Entry 8Z4J (electron microscopy, 2.97 A resolution); this record covers chains J and M of the 13 polymer chains in the assembly.

[Chain J]
Molecule: Protein structure
Amino-acid sequence (200 residues; each row starts with the number of its first residue):
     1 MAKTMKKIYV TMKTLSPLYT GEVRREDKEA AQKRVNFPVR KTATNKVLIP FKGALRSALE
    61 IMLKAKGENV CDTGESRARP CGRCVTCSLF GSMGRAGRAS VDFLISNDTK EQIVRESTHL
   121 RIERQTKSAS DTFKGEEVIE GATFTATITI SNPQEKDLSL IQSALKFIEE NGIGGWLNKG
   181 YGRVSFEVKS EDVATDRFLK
Unresolved in the structure: 1-2
Metal / ion sites: Zn2+: Cys71, Cys81, Cys84, Cys87

[Chain M]
Molecule: 60-nt RNA strand
Sequence (60 nucleotides; row label = number of the first residue in the row; note: 1 number in that range is skipped by the numbering (no residue carries it; nothing is unmodelled there); numbers below 1 keep their minus sign (G-10 is residue -10)):
   -10 GGUUAAAACU
     1 CUUCUCAUGC UGGAUUCGAA AUUAGGUGCG CUUCGCGUUU AAGUCCCAUA
Unresolved in the structure: -10, 30-50

[How chain J and chain M interact]
Contacting residue pairs - 56 pairs, chain J then chain M:
  Tyr19(J) - A19(M)  phosphate contact
  Thr20(J) - A19(M)  hydrogen bond to the phosphate
  Gly21(J) - G18(M)  sugar contact
  Gly21(J) - A19(M)  hydrogen bond to the phosphate
  Glu22(J) - G18(M)  base contact
  Val23(J) - G18(M)  sugar contact
  Lys28(J) - G18(M)  hydrogen bond to the base
  Phe37(J) - A21(M)  base contact
  Phe37(J) - U22(M)  base contact
  Arg40(J) - G18(M)  salt bridge to the phosphate
  Pro50(J) - C17(M)  phosphate contact
  Pro50(J) - G18(M)  phosphate contact
  Lys52(J) - U15(M)  salt bridge to the phosphate
  Lys52(J) - U16(M)  salt bridge to the phosphate
  Gly53(J) - C17(M)  sugar contact
  Ala54(J) - C17(M)  base contact
  Arg56(J) - U15(M)  hydrogen bond to the phosphate
  Arg56(J) - U16(M)  salt bridge to the phosphate
  Ser57(J) - C17(M)  hydrogen bond to the base
  Thr73(J) - U16(M)  sugar contact
  Pro80(J) - U15(M)  sugar contact
  Phe90(J) - U15(M)  phosphate contact
  Phe90(J) - U16(M)  phosphate contact
  Gly91(J) - U15(M)  sugar contact
  Ser92(J) - A14(M)  hydrogen bond to the sugar
  Ser92(J) - U15(M)  sugar contact
  Met93(J) - A14(M)  base contact
  Met93(J) - U15(M)  sugar contact
  Arg95(J) - A14(M)  sugar contact
  Ala96(J) - A14(M)  sugar contact
  Gly97(J) - U15(M)  hydrogen bond to the phosphate
  Thr118(J) - A24(M)  base contact
  His119(J) - A24(M)  phosphate contact
  Leu120(J) - U22(M)  hydrogen bond to the sugar
  Leu120(J) - U23(M)  sugar contact
  Leu120(J) - A24(M)  hydrogen bond to the phosphate
  Leu120(J) - G25(M)  base contact
  Arg121(J) - U22(M)  hydrogen bond to the base
  Arg121(J) - U23(M)  phosphate contact
  Ile122(J) - U23(M)  hydrogen bond to the phosphate
  Ile122(J) - G25(M)  sugar contact
  Arg124(J) - U23(M)  salt bridge to the phosphate
  Lys127(J) - U23(M)  hydrogen bond to the base
  Lys127(J) - G25(M)  hydrogen bond to the sugar
  Lys127(J) - G26(M)  sugar contact
  Ser128(J) - G25(M)  sugar contact
  Ala129(J) - G25(M)  base contact
  Asp131(J) - U22(M)  base contact
  Phe133(J) - U22(M)  base contact
  Gly174(J) - A19(M)  phosphate contact
  Gly175(J) - A19(M)  hydrogen bond to the phosphate
  Gly175(J) - A20(M)  phosphate contact
  Trp176(J) - A20(M)  hydrogen bond to the phosphate
  Leu177(J) - A20(M)  phosphate contact
  Asn178(J) - A21(M)  hydrogen bond to the phosphate
  Lys179(J) - U22(M)  phosphate contact
Interface residues without a listed pair, chain J (42 interface residues in all): Gly94, Tyr181

[Summary]
Chain J and chain M form an interface of 42 and 13 residues respectively, with 16 hydrogen bonds and 5 salt
bridges. Polar contacts include Lys28(J)-G18(M), Ser57(J)-C17(M) and Arg121(J)-U22(M). Cys71(J), Cys81(J),
Cys84(J) and Cys87(J) form the Zn2+ site.
Chain J is Protein structure and chain M is a 60-nt RNA strand; the structure, Cryo-EM structure of CTR-bound
type VII CRISPR-Cas complex at substrate-engaged state II, was determined by electron microscopy, deposited
together with 8YHD, 8YHE, 8Z4L, 8Z99, 8Z9C and 8Z9E.
